Entry 7NDT (X-ray diffraction, 3.00 A resolution); this record covers chains AAA and BBB of the 10 polymer chains in the assembly.

# Chain AAA
Protein: HLA class I histocompatibility antigen, alpha chain E
Organism: Homo sapiens
Reference sequence: P13747 (HLAE_HUMAN); the author numbering skips numbers that UniProt does not, so the offset changes along the chain: 1-221 = UniProt 22-242; 226-280 = UniProt 243-297
Amino-acid sequence (277 residues; numbered 0 to 280; 4 numbers in that range are skipped by the numbering (no residue carries them; nothing is unmodelled there); the number before each row is that of its first residue; numbering starts at 0):
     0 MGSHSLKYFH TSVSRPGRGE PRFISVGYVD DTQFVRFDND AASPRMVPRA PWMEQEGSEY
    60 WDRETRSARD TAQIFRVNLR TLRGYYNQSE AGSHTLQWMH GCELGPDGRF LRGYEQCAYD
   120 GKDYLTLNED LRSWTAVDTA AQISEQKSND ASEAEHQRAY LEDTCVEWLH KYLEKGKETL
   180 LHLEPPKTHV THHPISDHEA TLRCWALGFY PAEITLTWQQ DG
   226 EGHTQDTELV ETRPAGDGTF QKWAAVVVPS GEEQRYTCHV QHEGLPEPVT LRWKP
Not modelled in the structure: 0-1, 226-229
Construct notes: initiating methionine (0); conflict Cys116 (Phe137 in P13747)
Cystine bridges: Cys101-Cys164, Cys203-Cys263
UniProt features mapped onto this chain:
  - region: Lys279, Pro280 (Connecting peptide)
  - binding site (a peptide antigen): Tyr7, Glu63, Ser66, Asn77, Tyr84, Ser143, Lys146, Gln156, Tyr159, Tyr171
  - glycosylation: Asn86 (N-linked (GlcNAc...) asparagine)
From the paper describing this entry:
  - mutagenesis - Y84C, Y84C/A139C, S147C: increased stability
  - mutagenesis - S147C: unchanged binding to HLA-E-inhA- and HLA-E-UL40-specific TCRs
  - mutagenesis - S147C: abolished binding to HLA-E-Gag6V-specific TCRs

# Chain BBB
Protein: Beta-2-microglobulin
Organism: Homo sapiens
Reference sequence: P61769 (B2MG_HUMAN); residues 1-99 here correspond to UniProt positions 21-119 (UniProt number = residue number + 20)
Amino-acid sequence (100 residues; each row starts with the number of its first residue; numbering starts at 0):
     0 MIQRTPKIQV YSRHPAENGK SNFLNCYVSG FHPSDIEVDL LKNGERIEKV EHSDLSFSKD
    60 WSFYLLYYTE FTPTEKDEYA CRVNHVTLSQ PKIVKWDRDM
Not modelled in the structure: 0
Construct notes: initiating methionine (0)
Cystine bridges: Cys25-Cys80
UniProt features mapped onto this chain:
  - modified residue: Gln2 (Pyrrolidone carboxylic acid)
  - glycosylation: Ile1 (N-linked (Glc) (glycation) isoleucine), Lys19 (N-linked (Glc) (glycation) lysine), Lys41 (N-linked (Glc) (glycation) lysine), Lys48 (N-linked (Glc) (glycation) lysine), Lys58 (N-linked (Glc) (glycation) lysine), Lys91 (N-linked (Glc) (glycation) lysine), Lys94 (N-linked (Glc) (glycation) lysine)

# Interface between chain AAA and chain BBB
Contacting residue pairs - 57 pairs, chain AAA then chain BBB:
  Phe8(AAA) with Ser55(BBB); Phe56(BBB), hydrophobic
  His9(AAA) with Phe56(BBB)
  Thr10(AAA) with Phe56(BBB); Phe62(BBB)
  Ile23(AAA) with Leu54(BBB)
  Val25(AAA) with Asp53(BBB); Leu54(BBB); Ser55(BBB)
  Tyr27(AAA) with Ser55(BBB); Tyr63(BBB), hydrogen bond
  Gln32(AAA) with Asp53(BBB), hydrogen bond
  Arg35(AAA) with Asp53(BBB), salt bridge
  Arg48(AAA) with Asp53(BBB), salt bridge
  Thr94(AAA) with Pro32(BBB)
  Gln96(AAA) with His31(BBB); Phe56(BBB); Trp60(BBB), hydrogen bond (side chain-backbone); Phe62(BBB)
  Trp97(AAA) with Phe56(BBB)
  Met98(AAA) with Phe56(BBB), hydrophobic
  Gln115(AAA) with Trp60(BBB)
  Cys116(AAA) with Trp60(BBB)
  Ala117(AAA) with Trp60(BBB)
  Asp119(AAA) with Ile1(BBB); His31(BBB)
  Gly120(AAA) with His31(BBB), hydrogen bond (backbone-side chain); Trp60(BBB)
  Asp122(AAA) with Trp60(BBB), hydrogen bond
  Thr190(AAA) with Asp98(BBB)
  His192(AAA) with Asp98(BBB), salt bridge
  Arg202(AAA) with Asp98(BBB), hydrogen bond (side chain-backbone); Met99(BBB)
  Trp204(AAA) with Asp98(BBB); Met99(BBB)
  Val235(AAA) with Gln8(BBB)
  Glu236(AAA) with Lys6(BBB), salt bridge; Gln8(BBB), hydrogen bond (backbone-side chain); Tyr26(BBB), hydrogen bond; Ser28(BBB), hydrogen bond
  Arg238(AAA) with Gln8(BBB), hydrogen bond; Tyr10(BBB); Tyr26(BBB); Met99(BBB)
  Pro239(AAA) with Tyr10(BBB), hydrogen bond (backbone-side chain); Asn24(BBB); Tyr26(BBB)
  Ala240(AAA) with Arg12(BBB); Asn24(BBB), hydrogen bond (backbone-side chain)
  Gly241(AAA) with Arg12(BBB), hydrogen bond (backbone-side chain); Leu65(BBB)
  Asp242(AAA) with Arg12(BBB); His13(BBB), salt bridge
  Gln246(AAA) with Tyr10(BBB); Ser11(BBB); Arg12(BBB), hydrogen bond (side chain-backbone)
  Trp248(AAA) with Met99(BBB), hydrogen bond (side chain-backbone)
Interface residues without a listed pair, chain AAA (35 interface residues in all): Val12, Leu206, Thr237
Interface residues without a listed pair, chain BBB (25 interface residues in all): Pro14, Ser33, Asp59

# Summary
The interface between chain AAA and chain BBB involves 35 residues on one side and 25 on the other; the
contacts include 15 hydrogen bonds and 5 salt bridges. Polar contacts include Arg35(AAA)-Asp53(BBB),
Arg48(AAA)-Asp53(BBB) and His192(AAA)-Asp98(BBB). The paper reports that Y84C, Y84C/A139C and S147C of chain
AAA increase stability; S147C of chain AAA abolishes binding to HLA-E-Gag6V-specific TCRs.
Chain AAA is HLA class I histocompatibility antigen, alpha chain E and chain BBB is Beta-2-microglobulin, both
from Homo sapiens; the structure, UL40:01 TCR in complex with HLA-E with a non-natural amino acid, was
determined by X-ray diffraction (same publication as 6ZKW, 6ZKX, 6ZKY, 6ZKZ, 7NDQ and 7NDU).
